Entry 5WOB (X-ray diffraction, 3.95 A resolution); this record covers chains I and J of the 8 polymer chains in the assembly.

== Chain I ==
Molecule: IDE-bound Fab heavy chain
Organism: Mus musculoides
Notes: antibody fragment or engineered binder
Chain sequence (263 residues; row label = number of the first residue in the row; numbers below 1 keep their minus sign (Met-25 is residue -25)):
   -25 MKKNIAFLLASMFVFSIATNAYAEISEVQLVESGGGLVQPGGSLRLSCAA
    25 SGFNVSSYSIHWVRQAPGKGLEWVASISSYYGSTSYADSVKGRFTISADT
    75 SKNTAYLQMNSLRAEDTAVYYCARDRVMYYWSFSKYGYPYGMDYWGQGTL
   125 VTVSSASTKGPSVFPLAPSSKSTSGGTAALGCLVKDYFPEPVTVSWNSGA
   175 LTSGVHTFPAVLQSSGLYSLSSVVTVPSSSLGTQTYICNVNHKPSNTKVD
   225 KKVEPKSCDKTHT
Not modelled in the structure: -25 to 0, 75-76, 143-150, 204-208, 231-237
Disulfide bonds: Cys22-Cys96, Cys156-Cys212

== Chain J ==
Molecule: IDE-bound Fab light chain
Organism: Mus musculoides
Notes: antibody fragment or engineered binder
Chain sequence (239 residues; row label = number of the first residue in the row; numbers below 1 keep their minus sign (Met-23 is residue -23)):
   -23 MKKNIAFLLASMFVFSIATNAYASDIQMTQSPSSLSASVGDRVTITCRAS
    27 QSVSSAVAWYQQKPGKAPKLLIYSTSSLYSGVPSRFSGSRSGTDFTLTIS
    77 SLQPEDFATYYCQQSSPSFLITFGQGTKVEIKRTVAAPSVFIFPPSDSQL
   127 KSGTASVVCLLNNFYPREAKVQWKVDNALQSGNSQESVTEQDSKDSTYSL
   177 SSTLTLSKADYEKHKVYACEVTHQGLSSPVTKSFNRGEC
Not modelled in the structure: -23 to 3, 26-28, 68, 129-130, 151-153, 156, 194, 213-215
Disulfide bonds: Cys23-Cys88, Cys135-Cys195

== How chain I and chain J interact ==
Pairs across the interface - 78 pairs, chain I then chain J:
  His35(I) with Phe95(J); Ile97(J)
  Val37(I) with Phe99(J), hydrophobic
  Gln39(I) with Gln38(J), hydrogen bond; Tyr87(J)
  Gly44(I) with Tyr87(J); Gln101(J)
  Leu45(I) with Gln38(J); Pro44(J), hydrophobic; Tyr87(J); Phe99(J); Gly100(J)
  Trp47(I) with Leu96(J), hydrophobic; Ile97(J); Phe99(J)
  Ser50(I) with Phe95(J)
  Ile51(I) with Phe95(J)
  Ser52(I) with Phe95(J)
  Ser57(I) with Phe95(J)
  Ser59(I) with Ser94(J); Phe95(J), hydrogen bond (side chain-backbone); Leu96(J)
  Tyr95(I) with Gly41(J); Lys42(J); Ala43(J), hydrophobic
  Arg100(I) with Tyr49(J)
  Tyr104(I) with Ser91(J); Phe95(J), hydrophobic
  Ser106(I) with Phe95(J)
  Ser108(I) with Pro93(J)
  Lys109(I) with Pro93(J)
  Tyr110(I) with Val29(J)
  Gly111(I) with Val29(J); Ser30(J), hydrogen bond (backbone-side chain); Ser91(J)
  Tyr112(I) with Ser91(J)
  Pro113(I) with Ser30(J); Ala32(J); Val33(J); Tyr49(J); Gln89(J); Ser91(J)
  Tyr114(I) with Tyr36(J); Gln89(J)
  Gly115(I) with Tyr36(J); Leu46(J); Tyr49(J)
  Met116(I) with Tyr36(J), hydrogen bond (backbone-side chain); Leu46(J); Gln89(J); Phe99(J), hydrophobic
  Asp117(I) with Leu46(J); Tyr55(J)
  Trp119(I) with Pro44(J)
  Gly120(I) with Ala43(J)
  Phe138(I) with Ser122(J); Ser124(J); Gln125(J)
  Pro139(I) with Ser122(J)
  Leu140(I) with Phe119(J), hydrophobic; Pro120(J)
  Ala141(I) with Phe119(J)
  Ala153(I) with Phe117(J), hydrophobic; Phe119(J)
  Lys159(I) with Gln125(J); Ser132(J)
  His180(I) with Ser175(J)
  Phe182(I) with Leu136(J), hydrophobic; Ser163(J); Thr165(J); Ser175(J); Leu176(J); Ser177(J)
  Pro183(I) with Val164(J)
  Leu186(I) with Gln161(J)
  Ser195(I) with Ser177(J), hydrogen bond
  Val197(I) with Leu136(J), hydrophobic
  Thr199(I) with Asn138(J)
Also at the interface, not in a pair above, chain I (52 interface residues in all): Ser33, Lys43, Glu46, Tyr60, Tyr118, Pro142, Thr151, Leu154, Leu157, Thr181, Val185, Gln187
Also at the interface, not in a pair above, chain J (45 interface residues in all): Ala34, Lys45, Ser92, Val134, Asn139

== In short ==
52 residues of chain I and 45 residues of chain J are in contact; the contacts include 5 hydrogen bonds. Polar
pairs include Gln39(I)-Gln38(J), Ser59(I)-Phe95(J) and Gly111(I)-Ser30(J).
Chain I is IDE-bound Fab heavy chain and chain J is IDE-bound Fab light chain, both from Mus musculoides; the
structure, Crystal Structure Analysis of Fab1-Bound Human Insulin Degrading Enzyme (IDE) in Complex with
Insulin, was determined by X-ray diffraction, deposited together with 6B3Q, 6B70, 6B7Z, 6BF7, 6BF9 and 6BFC.
